9ML4 - chains H and L of the 9 polymer chains in the assembly; structure by electron microscopy, 3.30 A resolution.

Chain H:
Molecule: M8b-A10 heavy chain
From: Oryctolagus cuniculus
Amino-acid sequence (226 residues; each row starts with the number of its first residue; a row labelled like 52A-52B holds insertion residues (52A, then the next letters in order)):
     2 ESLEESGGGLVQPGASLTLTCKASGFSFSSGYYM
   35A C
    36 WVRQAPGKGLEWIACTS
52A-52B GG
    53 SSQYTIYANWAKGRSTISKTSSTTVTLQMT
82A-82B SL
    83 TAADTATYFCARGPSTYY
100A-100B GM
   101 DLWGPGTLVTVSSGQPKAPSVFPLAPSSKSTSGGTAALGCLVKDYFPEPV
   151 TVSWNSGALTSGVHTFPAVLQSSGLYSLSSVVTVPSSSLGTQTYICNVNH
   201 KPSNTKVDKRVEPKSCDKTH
Unresolved in the structure: 114-220
Disulfide bonds: Cys22-Cys92, Cys35A-Cys50

Chain L:
Molecule: M8b-A10 light chain
From: Oryctolagus cuniculus
Amino-acid sequence (217 residues; numbered 1 to 215 plus 3 insertion-coded residues; 1 number in that range is skipped by the numbering (no residue carries it; nothing is unmodelled there); the number before each row is that of its first residue; a row labelled like 95A-95C holds insertion residues (95A, then the next letters in order)):
     1 DVVMTQTPASVSEPVGGTVTTKCQASQNIFNNLAWYQQKPGQPPKLLISD
    51 ASNLASGVSSRFTGSGSGTEYTLTIGDLECADGATYYCQSTSYGN
95A-95C DDG
    97 AAFGGGTEVVVKRTVAAPSVFIFPPSDEQLKSGTASVVCLLNNFYPREAK
   147 VQWKVDNALQSGNSQESVTEQDSKDSTYSLSSTLTLSKADYEKHKVYACE
   197 VTHQGLSSPVTKSFNRGEC
Unresolved in the structure: 108-215
Disulfide bonds: Cys23-Cys88

Interface between chain H and chain L:
Residue-residue contacts - 47 pairs, chain H then chain L:
  Tyr34(H) - Tyr93(L)  hydrophobic
  Cys35A(H) - Tyr93(L)  hydrophobic
  Val37(H) - Phe99(L)  hydrophobic
  Gln39(H) - Gln38(L)  hydrogen bond
  Gly44(H) - Tyr87(L)
  Leu45(H) - Gln38(L)
  Leu45(H) - Pro44(L)  hydrophobic
  Leu45(H) - Tyr87(L)
  Leu45(H) - Phe99(L)
  Trp47(H) - Gly95C(L)
  Trp47(H) - Ala97(L)
  Trp47(H) - Ala98(L)  hydrophobic
  Tyr56(H) - Gly94(L)  hydrogen bond (side chain-backbone)
  Tyr56(H) - Asp95A(L)
  Ile58(H) - Tyr93(L)
  Ile58(H) - Gly94(L)
  Ile58(H) - Asp95A(L)
  Tyr59(H) - Asp1(L)
  Ala60(H) - Asp1(L)
  Asn61(H) - Asp1(L)  hydrogen bond (backbone-side chain)
  Phe91(H) - Pro43(L)  hydrophobic
  Gly95(H) - Tyr93(L)
  Pro96(H) - Tyr93(L)
  Tyr99(H) - Asn32(L)
  Tyr99(H) - Thr91(L)  hydrogen bond (backbone-side chain)
  Tyr99(H) - Ser92(L)
  Tyr99(H) - Tyr93(L)  hydrogen bond (side chain-backbone)
  Tyr99(H) - Gly94(L)  hydrogen bond (side chain-backbone)
  Tyr99(H) - Asn95(L)
  Tyr100(H) - Ser49(L)
  Tyr100(H) - Asp50(L)
  Tyr100(H) - Thr91(L)
  Tyr100(H) - Tyr93(L)  hydrogen bond (backbone-side chain)
  Gly100A(H) - Ala34(L)
  Gly100A(H) - Tyr36(L)
  Gly100A(H) - Leu46(L)
  Gly100A(H) - Ser49(L)  hydrogen bond (backbone-side chain)
  Gly100A(H) - Tyr93(L)
  Met100B(H) - Tyr36(L)  hydrogen bond (backbone-side chain)
  Met100B(H) - Leu46(L)
  Met100B(H) - Gln89(L)
  Met100B(H) - Tyr93(L)
  Met100B(H) - Phe99(L)  hydrophobic
  Trp103(H) - Tyr36(L)  hydrophobic
  Trp103(H) - Pro44(L)
  Trp103(H) - Phe99(L)  hydrophobic
  Gly104(H) - Pro43(L)
Other interface residues (no listed pair), chain H (26 interface residues in all): Lys43, Glu46, Cys50, Asp101, Pro105
Other interface residues (no listed pair), chain L (23 interface residues in all): Asn53

In short:
26 residues of chain H and 23 residues of chain L are in contact; the contacts include 9 hydrogen bonds. Polar
contacts include Gln39(H)-Gln38(L), Tyr56(H)-Gly94(L) and Asn61(H)-Asp1(L).
Here chain H is M8b-A10 heavy chain and chain L is M8b-A10 light chain, both from Oryctolagus cuniculus. Entry
9ML4 (Structure of the SARS-CoV-2 Spike 6P in complex with the rabbit M8b-A10 Fab) was determined by electron
microscopy (same publication as 9ML5, 9ML7, 9ML8 and 9ML9).
